PDB entry 2UX4 | X-ray diffraction, 2.51 A resolution | chains H and M of the 3 polymer chains in the assembly

== Chain H ==
Protein: Reaction center protein H chain
From: Rhodobacter sphaeroides
UniProt: P0C0Y7 (RCEH_RHOSH); residue numbers follow UniProt; this construct covers 1-260
Amino-acid sequence (260 residues; row label = number of the first residue in the row):
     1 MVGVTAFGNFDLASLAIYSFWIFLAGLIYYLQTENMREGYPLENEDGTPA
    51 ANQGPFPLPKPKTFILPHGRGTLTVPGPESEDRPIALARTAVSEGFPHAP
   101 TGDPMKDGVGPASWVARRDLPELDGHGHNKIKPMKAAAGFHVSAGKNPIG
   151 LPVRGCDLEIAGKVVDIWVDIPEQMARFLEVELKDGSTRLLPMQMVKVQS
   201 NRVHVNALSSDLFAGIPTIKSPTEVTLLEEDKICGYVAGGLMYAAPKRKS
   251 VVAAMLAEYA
Unresolved in the structure: 1-10, 252-260

== Chain M ==
Protein: Reaction center protein M chain
From: Rhodobacter sphaeroides
UniProt: P0C0Y9 (RCEM_RHOSH); residue numbers follow UniProt; this construct covers 1-307
Amino-acid sequence (307 residues; each row starts with the number of its first residue):
     1 AEYQNIFSQVQVRGPADLGMTEDVNLANRSGVGPFSTLLGWFGNAQLGPI
    51 YLGSLGVLSLFSGLMWFFTIGIWFWYQAGWNPAVFLRDLFFFSLEPPAPE
   101 YGLSFAAPLKEGGLWLIASFFMFVAVWSWWGRTYLRAQALGMGKHTAWAF
   151 LSAIWLWMVLGFIRPILMGSWSEAVPYGIFSHLDWTNNFSLVHGNLFYNP
   201 FHGLSIAFLYGSALLFAMHGATILAVSRFGGERELEQIADRGTAAERAAL
   251 FWRWTMGFNATMEGIHRWAIWMAVLVTLTGGIGILLSGTVVDNWYVWGQN
   301 HGMAPLN
Unresolved in the structure: 304-307

== Chain H / chain M interface ==
Residue-residue contacts - 119 pairs, chain H then chain M:
  D11(H) with V290(M); W297(M), hydrogen bond; G302(M); M303(M)
  A13(H) with L286(M), hydrophobic; V291(M), hydrophobic; W297(M)
  S14(H) with W297(M); G302(M)
  A16(H) with F201(M)
  I17(H) with P200(M), hydrophobic; F201(M), hydrophobic; L204(M), hydrophobic
  F20(H) with L204(M), hydrophobic; F208(M), hydrophobic; L275(M), hydrophobic; T279(M)
  W21(H) with L204(M), hydrophobic
  F23(H) with W271(M), hydrophobic; L275(M), hydrophobic
  L27(H) with W271(M), hydrophobic; L275(M), hydrophobic
  Y30(H) with R267(M), hydrogen bond
  L31(H) with R267(M); W268(M)
  Q32(H) with F258(M)
  E34(H) with R267(M), salt bridge
  N35(H) with A260(M); T261(M), hydrogen bond (side chain-backbone); G264(M), hydrogen bond (side chain-backbone); I265(M), hydrogen bond (side chain-backbone); W268(M)
  E38(H) with I238(M); R241(M), salt bridge; T261(M)
  Y40(H) with R253(M), hydrogen bond
  L42(H) with R253(M)
  K62(H) with E263(M), salt bridge; R267(M)
  F64(H) with I238(M), hydrophobic; E263(M)
  L66(H) with A239(M), hydrophobic
  L73(H) with I238(M); A239(M)
  E79(H) with R241(M), salt bridge
  P111(H) with R247(M), hydrogen bond (backbone-side chain)
  A112(H) with R247(M)
  S113(H) with T243(M); R247(M), hydrogen bond (backbone-side chain)
  V115(H) with R241(M); G242(M); T243(M); E246(M)
  R117(H) with E236(M), hydrogen bond (side chain-backbone); Q237(M); D240(M), hydrogen bond (side chain-backbone); R241(M); G242(M)
  R118(H) with D240(M), hydrogen bond (backbone-side chain)
  E122(H) with R233(M), salt bridge; E236(M)
  G125(H) with M20(M)
  I131(H) with R233(M)
  A138(H) with P15(M)
  G139(H) with R13(M); G14(M); P15(M)
  F140(H) with R13(M); G14(M); P15(M)
  H141(H) with V12(M); R13(M), hydrogen bond (backbone-backbone)
  V142(H) with V10(M), hydrophobic; Q11(M)
  S143(H) with Q11(M), hydrogen bond (backbone-backbone); V12(M); R13(M)
  A144(H) with V10(M); Q11(M), hydrogen bond (backbone-backbone); T37(M)
  G145(H) with Q9(M); W41(M)
  K146(H) with V10(M)
  P148(H) with V10(M)
  P172(H) with D17(M)
  E173(H) with N44(M)
  Q174(H) with V12(M); R13(M); G14(M), hydrogen bond (side chain-backbone); P15(M), hydrogen bond (side chain-backbone)
  M175(H) with V12(M); E232(M)
  A176(H) with V12(M)
  R177(H) with E232(M), salt bridge; R233(M)
  M193(H) with Q9(M)
  Q194(H) with Y3(M); N5(M); S227(M), hydrogen bond (side chain-backbone); R228(M)
  M195(H) with E2(M); R228(M), hydrogen bond
  V196(H) with Y3(M); Q9(M), hydrogen bond (backbone-side chain)
  K197(H) with Q9(M)
  V198(H) with Q9(M), hydrogen bond (backbone-side chain)
  N206(H) with E2(M), hydrogen bond
  L227(H) with R233(M); E236(M); D240(M)
  E230(H) with R233(M), salt bridge
  D231(H) with G242(M); T243(M), hydrogen bond (side chain-backbone)
  C234(H) with R228(M), hydrogen bond (side chain-backbone); F229(M)
  G235(H) with R247(M)
  A238(H) with F229(M), hydrophobic
  L241(H) with E2(M); R228(M)
Also at the interface, not in a pair above, chain H (73 interface residues in all): L12, L24, R37, G39, E81, G110, W114, H126, K130, M134, V169, P192
Also at the interface, not in a pair above, chain M (55 interface residues in all): A1, N259, W294

== Summary ==
The interface between chain H and chain M involves 73 residues on one side and 55 on the other; the contacts
include 23 hydrogen bonds and 7 salt bridges. Polar pairs include E34(H)-R267(M), E38(H)-R241(M) and
K62(H)-E263(M).
Chain H is Reaction center protein H chain and chain M is Reaction center protein M chain, both from
Rhodobacter sphaeroides; the structure, X-ray high resolution structure of the photosynthetic reaction center
from Rb. sphaeroides at pH 9 in ..., was determined by X-ray diffraction, deposited together with 2J8C, 2J8D,
2UWS, 2UWT, 2UWU, 2UWV and 7 further entries.
